PDB entry 9MRY | X-ray diffraction, 3.00 A resolution | chains B and F of the 6 polymer chains in the assembly

# Chain B (and F)
Protein: Uridylate-specific endoribonuclease nsp15
Source organism: Severe acute respiratory syndrome coronavirus 2
Notes: EC 4.6.1.-; chain F of this document is another copy of the same molecule, construct and numbering; everything in this record applies to it too
UniProt: P0DTD1 (R1AB_SARS2); residues 2-346 here correspond to UniProt positions 6453-6797 (UniProt number = residue number + 6451)
Sequence (347 residues; numbered 0 to 346; the number before each row is that of its first residue; numbering starts at 0):
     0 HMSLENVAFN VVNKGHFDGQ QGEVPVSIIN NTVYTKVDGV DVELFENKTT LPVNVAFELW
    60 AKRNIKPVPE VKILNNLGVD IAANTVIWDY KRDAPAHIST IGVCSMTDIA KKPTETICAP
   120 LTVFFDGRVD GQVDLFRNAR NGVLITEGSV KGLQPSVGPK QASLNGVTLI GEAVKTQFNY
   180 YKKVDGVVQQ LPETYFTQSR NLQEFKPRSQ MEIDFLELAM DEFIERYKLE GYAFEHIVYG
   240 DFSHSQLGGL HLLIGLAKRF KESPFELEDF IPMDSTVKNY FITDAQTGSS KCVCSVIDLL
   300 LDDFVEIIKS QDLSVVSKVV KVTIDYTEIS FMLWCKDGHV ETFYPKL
Differences from the reference sequence: expression tag (0-1)
Reported in the primary citation:
  - mutagenesis - E265Q: increased catalytic activity
  - mutagenesis - E265Q: decreased expression

# Interface between chain B and chain F
Residue-residue contacts (24; chain B residue first):
  S2(B) - S2(F)
  S2(B) - E4(F)
  L3(B) - E4(F)  hydrogen bond (backbone-side chain)
  E4(B) - S2(F)
  E4(B) - L3(F)  hydrogen bond (side chain-backbone)
  P24(B) - S104(F)
  P24(B) - M105(F)  hydrophobic
  V25(B) - N53(F)  hydrogen bond (backbone-side chain)
  S26(B) - N53(F)
  S26(B) - V54(F)
  S26(B) - M105(F)
  I27(B) - I27(F)  hydrophobic
  I27(B) - P51(F)
  I27(B) - V52(F)
  I27(B) - N53(F)  hydrogen bond (backbone-side chain)
  K35(B) - M105(F)
  P51(B) - I27(F)
  V52(B) - I27(F)
  N53(B) - V25(F)
  N53(B) - I27(F)  hydrogen bond (side chain-backbone)
  S104(B) - P24(F)
  M105(B) - P24(F)  hydrophobic
  M105(B) - S26(F)
  M105(B) - K35(F)
Other interface residues (no listed pair), chain B (18 interface residues in all): H0, M1, E22, D40, V54
Other interface residues (no listed pair), chain F (17 interface residues in all): H0, M1, E22

# Overview
18 residues of chain B and 17 residues of chain F are in contact, with 5 hydrogen bonds. Polar pairs include
L3(B)-E4(F), V25(B)-N53(F) and I27(B)-N53(F). From the paper: E265Q of chain B increases catalytic activity;
E265Q of chain B reduces expression.
Both chains are Uridylate-specific endoribonuclease nsp15 (Severe acute respiratory syndrome coronavirus 2).
Entry 9MRY (Functional Implications of HexamericDynamics in SARS-CoV-2 Nsp15) was determined by X-ray
diffraction, deposited together with 9MRU and 9MRW.
